2E4V - chains A and B; structure by X-ray diffraction, 2.40 A resolution.

== Chain A (and B) ==
Protein: Metabotropic glutamate receptor 3
Organism: Rattus norvegicus
Notes: fragment: Extracellular region; chain B of this document is another copy of the same molecule, construct and numbering; everything in this record applies to it too
Reference sequence: P31422 (MGR3_RAT); numbering as in UniProt (aligned over 25-575)
Amino-acid sequence (555 residues; numbered 25 to 579; the number before each row is that of its first residue):
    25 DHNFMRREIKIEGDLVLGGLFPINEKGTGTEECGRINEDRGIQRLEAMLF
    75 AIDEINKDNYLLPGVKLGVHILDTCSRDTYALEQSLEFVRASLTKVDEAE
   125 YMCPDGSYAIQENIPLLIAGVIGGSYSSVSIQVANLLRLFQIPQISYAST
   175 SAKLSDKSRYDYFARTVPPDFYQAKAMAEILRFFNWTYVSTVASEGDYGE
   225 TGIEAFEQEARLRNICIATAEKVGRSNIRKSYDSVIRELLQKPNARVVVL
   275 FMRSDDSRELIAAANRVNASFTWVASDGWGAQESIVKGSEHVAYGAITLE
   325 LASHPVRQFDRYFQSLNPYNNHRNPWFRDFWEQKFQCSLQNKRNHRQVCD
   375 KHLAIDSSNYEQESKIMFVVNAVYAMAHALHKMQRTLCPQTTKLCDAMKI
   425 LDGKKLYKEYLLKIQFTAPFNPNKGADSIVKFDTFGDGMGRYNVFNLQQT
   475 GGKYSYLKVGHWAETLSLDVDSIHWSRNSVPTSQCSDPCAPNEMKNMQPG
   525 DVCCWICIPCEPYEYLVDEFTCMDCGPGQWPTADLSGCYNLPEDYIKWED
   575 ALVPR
Not modelled in the structure: 25-29, 118-137, 568-579 (chain B: 25-27, 118-137, 568-579)
Disulfide bonds: C57-C99, C240-C527, C361-C373, C412-C419, C509-C528, C513-C531, C534-C546, C549-C562
Glycans and other covalent adducts: N-acetylglucosamine (NAG) linked to N209
Sequence notes: engineered mutation Q414 (Asn in P31422), Q439 (Asn in P31422); cloning artifact (576-579)
Small-molecule neighbours: dcg iv (2CG; (1R,2R)-3-[(S)-amino(carboxy)methyl]cyclopropane-1,2-dicarboxylic acid): R64, R68, S149, Y150, S151, A172, S173, T174, S175, Y222, M276, R277, S278, D301, G302, K389
Reported in the primary citation:
  - binding site for dcg iv: Y150
  - specificity-determining residues: Y150

== Interface between chain A and chain B ==
Pairs across the interface - 21 pairs, chain A then chain B:
  L106(A) - L163(B)
  L106(A) - F164(B)  hydrophobic
  E107(A) - L117(B)
  L110(A) - V113(B)  hydrophobic
  L110(A) - F164(B)  hydrophobic
  R114(A) - R114(B)
  R114(A) - L117(B)
  S116(A) - E107(B)
  L117(A) - E107(B)
  L117(A) - R114(B)
  N159(A) - L163(B)
  L160(A) - L160(B)  hydrophobic
  R162(A) - N159(B)
  L163(A) - L106(B)
  L163(A) - N159(B)
  L163(A) - L160(B)
  F164(A) - L106(B)  hydrophobic
  F164(A) - L110(B)  hydrophobic
  S182(A) - R183(B)  hydrogen bond
  R183(A) - S182(B)  hydrogen bond
  R183(A) - R183(B)
Interface residues without a listed pair, chain A (15 interface residues in all): V113, Q156
Interface residues without a listed pair, chain B (14 interface residues in all): Q156, R162

== Summary ==
The interface between chain A and chain B involves 15 residues on one side and 14 on the other; the contacts
include 2 hydrogen bonds. Its one hydrogen-bonded contact is S182(A)-R183(B). Ligands of chain A: dcg iv.
Covalently linked N-acetylglucosamine: at N209(A). The paper reports a binding site for dcg iv at Y150(A); the
specificity determinant Y150(A).
Both chains are Metabotropic glutamate receptor 3 (Rattus norvegicus). Entry 2E4V (Crystal structure of the
extracellular region of the group II metabotropic glutamate receptor complexed with DCG-IV) was determined by
X-ray diffraction, deposited together with 2E4U, 2E4W, 2E4X, 2E4Y and 2E4Z.
